PDB entry 5L5Y | X-ray diffraction, 2.70 A resolution | chains A and B of the 28 polymer chains in the assembly

[Chain A]
Name: Proteasome subunit alpha type-2
Organism: Saccharomyces cerevisiae (strain ATCC 204508 / S288c)
Notes: EC 3.4.25.1
Reference sequence: P23639 (PSA2_YEAST); residues 1-250 here = UniProt positions 1-250
Sequence (250 residues; numbered 1 to 250; the number before each row is that of its first residue):
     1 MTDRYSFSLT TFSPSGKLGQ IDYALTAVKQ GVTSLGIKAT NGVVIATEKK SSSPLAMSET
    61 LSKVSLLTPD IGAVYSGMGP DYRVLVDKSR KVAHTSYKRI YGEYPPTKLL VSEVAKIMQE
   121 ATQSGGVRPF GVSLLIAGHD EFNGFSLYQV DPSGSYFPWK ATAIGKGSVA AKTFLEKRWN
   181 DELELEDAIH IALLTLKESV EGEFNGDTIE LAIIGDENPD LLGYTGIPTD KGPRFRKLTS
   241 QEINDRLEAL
UniProt features mapped onto this chain:
  - cross-link: Lys-108 (Glycyl lysine isopeptide (Lys-Gly) (interchain with G-Cter in ubiquitin))

[Chain B]
Name: Proteasome subunit alpha type-3
Organism: Saccharomyces cerevisiae (strain ATCC 204508 / S288c)
Notes: EC 3.4.25.1
Reference sequence: P23638 (PSA3_YEAST); residues 0-257 here correspond to UniProt positions 1-258 (UniProt number = residue number + 1)
Sequence (258 residues; row label = number of the first residue in the row; numbering starts at 0):
     0 MGSRRYDSRT TIFSPEGRLY QVEYALESIS HAGTAIGIMA SDGIVLAAER KVTSTLLEQD
    60 TSTEKLYKLN DKIAVAVAGL TADAEILINT ARIHAQNYLK TYNEDIPVEI LVRRLSDIKQ
   120 GYTQHGGLRP FGVSFIYAGY DDRYGYQLYT SNPSGNYTGW KAISVGANTS AAQTLLQMDY
   180 KDDMKVDDAI ELALKTLSKT TDSSALTYDR LEFATIRKGA NDGEVYQKIF KPQEIKDILV
   240 KTGITKKDED EEADEDMK
Unresolved in the structure: 0, 245-257
UniProt features mapped onto this chain:
  - cross-link (Glycyl lysine isopeptide (Lys-Gly)): Lys-99 (interchain with G-Cter in ubiquitin), Lys-198 (interchain with G-Cter in ubiquitin), Lys-230 (interchain with G-Cter in ubiquitin)

[Chain A / chain B interface]
Contacting residue pairs - 65 pairs, chain A then chain B:
  Arg-4(A) / Ser-2(B)  hydrogen bond (backbone-side chain)
  Tyr-5(A) / Ser-2(B)
  Tyr-5(A) / Tyr-5(B)
  Ser-6(A) / Gly-125(B)
  Ser-6(A) / Leu-127(B)
  Phe-7(A) / Ser-2(B)
  Phe-7(A) / Tyr-5(B)
  Phe-7(A) / Asp-6(B)
  Phe-7(A) / Gly-126(B)
  Ser-8(A) / Gly-126(B)  hydrogen bond (backbone-backbone)
  Ser-8(A) / Leu-127(B)
  Ser-8(A) / Arg-128(B)  hydrogen bond (side chain-backbone)
  Thr-10(A) / Arg-128(B)
  Thr-11(A) / Ser-7(B)
  Thr-11(A) / Thr-9(B)
  Thr-11(A) / Gln-20(B)
  Phe-12(A) / Gln-20(B)
  Phe-12(A) / Tyr-23(B)
  Phe-12(A) / Ala-24(B)  hydrophobic
  Phe-12(A) / Arg-128(B)
  Phe-12(A) / Pro-129(B)
  Phe-12(A) / Gly-131(B)
  Ser-13(A) / Tyr-23(B)
  Pro-14(A) / Tyr-23(B)  hydrophobic
  Pro-14(A) / Glu-26(B)
  Ser-15(A) / Glu-26(B)
  Ser-15(A) / His-30(B)
  Gly-16(A) / Tyr-23(B)
  Gly-16(A) / Ser-27(B)  hydrogen bond (backbone-side chain)
  Leu-18(A) / Arg-128(B)
  Lys-38(A) / Glu-57(B)  salt bridge
  Ser-112(A) / Glu-84(B)
  Lys-116(A) / Ile-85(B)
  Gln-119(A) / Ala-81(B)
  Gln-119(A) / Asp-82(B)  hydrogen bond
  Gln-119(A) / Ile-85(B)
  Gln-119(A) / Arg-128(B)
  Thr-122(A) / Arg-128(B)  hydrogen bond (backbone-side chain)
  Gln-123(A) / Tyr-121(B)
  Gln-123(A) / Leu-127(B)
  Gln-123(A) / Arg-128(B)  hydrogen bond (side chain-backbone)
  Gln-123(A) / Pro-129(B)
  Gln-123(A) / Phe-130(B)
  Gly-125(A) / Leu-127(B)
  Ser-153(A) / Ala-81(B)
  Gly-154(A) / Ala-81(B)
  Ser-155(A) / Ala-81(B)
  Tyr-156(A) / Glu-84(B)  hydrogen bond
  Phe-157(A) / Leu-56(B)  hydrophobic
  Pro-158(A) / Leu-56(B)
  Pro-158(A) / Glu-57(B)  hydrogen bond (backbone-backbone)
  Pro-158(A) / Thr-60(B)
  Pro-158(A) / Ser-61(B)
  Trp-159(A) / Ser-53(B)
  Trp-159(A) / Leu-55(B)
  Trp-159(A) / Leu-56(B)
  Lys-160(A) / Thr-54(B)
  Lys-160(A) / Leu-55(B)  hydrogen bond (backbone-backbone)
  Lys-160(A) / Leu-56(B)
  Lys-160(A) / Glu-57(B)
  Ala-161(A) / Leu-55(B)
  Leu-175(A) / Leu-55(B)  hydrophobic
  Glu-176(A) / Ser-53(B)
  Glu-176(A) / Thr-54(B)
  Glu-176(A) / Leu-55(B)
Interface residues without a listed pair, chain A (35 interface residues in all): Ser-124, Tyr-148, Lys-172, Trp-179
Interface residues without a listed pair, chain B (32 interface residues in all): Leu-79, Thr-80

[Overview]
35 residues of chain A and 32 residues of chain B are in contact, with 10 hydrogen bonds and 1 salt bridge.
Polar pairs include Lys-38(A)/Glu-57(B), Arg-4(A)/Ser-2(B) and Ser-8(A)/Arg-128(B).
Chain A is Proteasome subunit alpha type-2 and chain B is Proteasome subunit alpha type-3, both from
Saccharomyces cerevisiae (strain ATCC 204508 / S288c); the structure, Yeast 20S proteasome with human beta5c
(1-138) and human beta6 (97-111; 118-133) in complex with carfilzomib, was determined by X-ray diffraction
together with 5L52, 5L54, 5L55, 5L5A, 5L5B, 5L5D and 30 further entries from the same study.
